PDB entry 5VL0 | X-ray diffraction, 1.20 A resolution | chains A and B

== Chain A (and B) ==
Protein: Alcohol dehydrogenase E chain
From: Equus caballus
Notes: EC 1.1.1.1; chain B of this document is another copy of the same molecule, construct and numbering; everything in this record applies to it too
UniProtKB: P00327 (ADH1E_HORSE); residues 1-374 here correspond to UniProt positions 2-375 (UniProt number = residue number + 1)
Chain sequence (374 residues; numbered 1 to 374; the number before each row is that of its first residue):
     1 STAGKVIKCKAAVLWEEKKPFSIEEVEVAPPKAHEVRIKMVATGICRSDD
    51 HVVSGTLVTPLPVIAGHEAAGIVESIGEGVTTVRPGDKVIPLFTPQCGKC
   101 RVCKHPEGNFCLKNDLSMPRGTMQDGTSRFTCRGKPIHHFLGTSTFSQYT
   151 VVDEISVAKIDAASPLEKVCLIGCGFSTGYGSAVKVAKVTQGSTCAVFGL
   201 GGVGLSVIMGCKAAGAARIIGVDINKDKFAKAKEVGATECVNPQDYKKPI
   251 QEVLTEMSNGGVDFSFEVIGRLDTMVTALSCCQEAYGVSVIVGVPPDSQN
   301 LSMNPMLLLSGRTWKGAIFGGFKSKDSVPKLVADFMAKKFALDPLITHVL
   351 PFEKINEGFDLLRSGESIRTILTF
Bound ions: Zn2+ site 1: C46, H67, C174 (together with N-benzylformamide); Zn2+ site 2: C97, C100, C103, C111
Ligand contacts:
  - N-benzylformamide (BNF): C46, S48, L57, H67, F93, L116, L141, C174, V294, I318
  - NADH (NAI; 1,4-dihydronicotinamide adenine dinucleotide): C46, R47, S48, H51, F93, C174, T178, G199, L200, G201, G202, V203, G204, V222, D223, I224, N225, K228, V268, I269, G270, R271, T274, V292, G293, V294, A317, I318, F319, L362, R369
What the authors report for this chain:
  - Zn2+ coordination: C46, H67, C174
  - binding site for N-benzylformamide: L309
  - conformationally variable residues (side-chain flip): L116, L309
  - catalytic residues: S48, H51 (citing earlier work)
  - binding site for NADH: R47
  - catalytic residues: E68 (proposed by the authors, not directly observed)

== Interface between chain A and chain B ==
Residue-residue contacts (84; chain A residue first):
  R101(A) - S258(B)  hydrogen bond (side chain-backbone)
  R101(A) - N259(B)  hydrogen bond (side chain-backbone)
  R101(A) - G260(B)
  R101(A) - G261(B)  hydrogen bond (side chain-backbone)
  R101(A) - Q283(B)
  R101(A) - Y286(B)  hydrogen bond
  V102(A) - Q283(B)
  V102(A) - A285(B)  hydrophobic
  H105(A) - Y286(B)
  F110(A) - E284(B)
  F110(A) - A285(B)  hydrophobic
  F110(A) - S310(B)
  L112(A) - E284(B)
  L116(A) - M306(B)  hydrophobic
  S117(A) - E284(B)
  S258(A) - R101(B)  hydrogen bond (backbone-side chain)
  N259(A) - R101(B)  hydrogen bond (backbone-side chain)
  G260(A) - R101(B)
  G261(A) - R101(B)  hydrogen bond (backbone-side chain)
  D263(A) - R101(B)  salt bridge
  L272(A) - P305(B)  hydrophobic
  M275(A) - P305(B)  hydrophobic
  Q283(A) - R101(B)
  Q283(A) - V102(B)
  E284(A) - F110(B)
  E284(A) - L112(B)
  E284(A) - S117(B)
  A285(A) - V102(B)  hydrophobic
  A285(A) - F110(B)  hydrophobic
  Y286(A) - R101(B)  hydrogen bond
  Y286(A) - H105(B)
  I291(A) - L308(B)  hydrophobic
  I291(A) - L309(B)
  V292(A) - L309(B)
  G293(A) - L309(B)
  P295(A) - P305(B)  hydrophobic
  P295(A) - L309(B)
  Q299(A) - P305(B)
  N300(A) - S302(B)  hydrogen bond
  N300(A) - M303(B)
  N300(A) - N304(B)  hydrogen bond (side chain-backbone)
  L301(A) - L301(B)
  L301(A) - S302(B)
  L301(A) - M303(B)  hydrogen bond (backbone-backbone)
  S302(A) - N300(B)  hydrogen bond
  S302(A) - L301(B)
  M303(A) - N300(B)
  M303(A) - L301(B)  hydrogen bond (backbone-backbone)
  N304(A) - N300(B)  hydrogen bond (backbone-side chain)
  P305(A) - L272(B)  hydrophobic
  P305(A) - M275(B)  hydrophobic
  P305(A) - P295(B)  hydrophobic
  P305(A) - Q299(B)
  P305(A) - L301(B)  hydrophobic
  L308(A) - I291(B)  hydrophobic
  L308(A) - W314(B)  hydrophobic
  L308(A) - G316(B)  hydrogen bond (backbone-backbone)
  L308(A) - A317(B)
  L309(A) - I291(B)
  L309(A) - V292(B)
  L309(A) - G293(B)
  L309(A) - P295(B)
  L309(A) - G316(B)
  L309(A) - A317(B)  hydrogen bond (backbone-backbone)
  L309(A) - I318(B)  hydrogen bond (backbone-backbone)
  S310(A) - F110(B)
  G311(A) - G316(B)
  R312(A) - K315(B)
  R312(A) - G316(B)
  T313(A) - T313(B)
  T313(A) - W314(B)
  T313(A) - K315(B)
  W314(A) - L308(B)  hydrophobic
  W314(A) - T313(B)
  W314(A) - W314(B)  hydrogen bond (backbone-backbone)
  K315(A) - R312(B)
  K315(A) - T313(B)
  G316(A) - L308(B)  hydrogen bond (backbone-backbone)
  G316(A) - L309(B)
  G316(A) - G311(B)
  G316(A) - R312(B)
  A317(A) - L308(B)
  A317(A) - L309(B)  hydrogen bond (backbone-backbone)
  I318(A) - L309(B)  hydrogen bond (backbone-backbone)
Also at the interface, not in a pair above, chain A (45 interface residues in all): G108, V262, V294, S298, M306
Also at the interface, not in a pair above, chain B (41 interface residues in all): G108, V294

== In short ==
45 residues of chain A face 41 of chain B across their interface, with 21 hydrogen bonds and 1 salt bridge.
Polar pairs include D263(A)-R101(B), R101(A)-S258(B) and R101(A)-N259(B). Ligands of chain A: NADH and
N-benzylformamide. From the paper: catalytic residues S48(A), H51(A) and E68(A); a binding site for
N-benzylformamide at L309(A).
Chain A and chain B are both Alcohol dehydrogenase E chain (Equus caballus); the structure, horse liver
alcohol dehydrogenase complexed with NADH and N-benzyformamide, was determined by X-ray diffraction, deposited
together with 5VN1, 5VJ5, 5VJG and 5VKR.
